Entry 7TKL (electron microscopy, 6.40 A resolution (low resolution: residue-level contacts below are approximate; hydrogen-bond / salt-bridge calls are withheld)); this record covers chains G and H of the 27 polymer chains in the assembly.

# Chain G
Protein: ATP synthase subunit gamma
Organism: Saccharomyces cerevisiae
UniProtKB: P38077 (ATPG_YEAST); residues 1-278 here correspond to UniProt positions 34-311 (UniProt number = residue number + 33)
Sequence (278 residues; numbered 1 to 278; the number before each row is that of its first residue):
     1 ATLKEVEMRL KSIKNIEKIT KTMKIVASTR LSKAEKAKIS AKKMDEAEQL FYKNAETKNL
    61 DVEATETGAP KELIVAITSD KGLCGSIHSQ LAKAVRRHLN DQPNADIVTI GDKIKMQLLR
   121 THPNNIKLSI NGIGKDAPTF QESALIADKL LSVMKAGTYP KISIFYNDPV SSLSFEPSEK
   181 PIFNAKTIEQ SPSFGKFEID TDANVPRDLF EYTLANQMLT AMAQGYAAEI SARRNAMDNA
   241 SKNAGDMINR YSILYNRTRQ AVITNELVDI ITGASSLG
Disordered / not traced: 60-70, 277-278

# Chain H
Protein: ATP synthase subunit delta
Organism: Saccharomyces cerevisiae
UniProtKB: Q12165 (ATPD_YEAST); residues 1-138 here correspond to UniProt positions 23-160 (UniProt number = residue number + 22)
Sequence (138 residues; each row starts with the number of its first residue):
     1 AEAAAASSGL KLQFALPHET LYSGSEVTQV NLPAKSGRIG VLANHVPTVE QLLPGVVEVM
    61 EGSNSKKFFI SGGFATVQPD SQLCVTAIEA FPLESFSQEN IKNLLAEAKK NVSSSDAREA
   121 AEAAIQVEVL ENLQSVLK
Disordered / not traced: 1-10, 24-25, 91, 98, 116-117, 137-138

# Interface between chain G and chain H
Contacting residue pairs (7):
  S40(G) - P17(H)
  A41(G) - P17(H)
  F197(G) - P47(H)
  F197(G) - T48(H)
  F197(G) - V49(H)
  E198(G) - P47(H)
  E198(G) - T48(H)
Other interface residues (no listed pair), chain G (6 interface residues in all): A37, K196
Other interface residues (no listed pair), chain H (5 interface residues in all): L16

# Summary
The interface between chain G and chain H involves 6 residues on one side and 5 on the other.
Chain G is ATP synthase subunit gamma and chain H is ATP synthase subunit delta, both from Saccharomyces
cerevisiae; the structure, Yeast ATP synthase State 3binding(a) with 10 mM ATP backbone model, was determined
by electron microscopy, deposited together with 7TJS, 7TJT, 7TJU, 7TJV, 7TJW, 7TJX and 30 further entries.
